Entry 2YJQ (X-ray diffraction, 2.25 A resolution); this record covers chain A.

Chain A:
Protein: CEL44C
Organism: Paenibacillus polymyxa
Notes: EC 3.2.1.4, 3.2.1.151
Reference sequence: Q1A2D0 (Q1A2D0_PAEPO); residues 1-524 here correspond to UniProt positions 36-559 (UniProt number = residue number + 35)
Amino-acid sequence (524 residues; row label = number of the first residue in the row):
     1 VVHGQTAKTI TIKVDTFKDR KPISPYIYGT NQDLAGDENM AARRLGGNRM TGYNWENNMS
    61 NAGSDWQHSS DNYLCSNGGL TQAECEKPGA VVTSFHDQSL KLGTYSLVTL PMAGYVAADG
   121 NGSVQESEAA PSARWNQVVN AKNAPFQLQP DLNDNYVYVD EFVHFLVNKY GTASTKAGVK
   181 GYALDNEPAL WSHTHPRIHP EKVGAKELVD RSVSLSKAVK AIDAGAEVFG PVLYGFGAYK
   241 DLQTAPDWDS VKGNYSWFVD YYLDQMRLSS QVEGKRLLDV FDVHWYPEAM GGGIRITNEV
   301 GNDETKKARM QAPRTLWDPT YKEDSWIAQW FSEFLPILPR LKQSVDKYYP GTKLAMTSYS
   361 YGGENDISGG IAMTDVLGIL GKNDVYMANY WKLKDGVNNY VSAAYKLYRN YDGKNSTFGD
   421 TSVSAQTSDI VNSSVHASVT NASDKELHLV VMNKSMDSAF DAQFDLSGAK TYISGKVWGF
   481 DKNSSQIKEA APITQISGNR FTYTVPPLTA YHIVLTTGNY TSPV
Unresolved in the structure: 1-6, 442, 518-524
Cystine bridges: Cys75-Cys85
Construct notes: conflict Phe17 (Ser52 in Q1A2D0), Asp19 (Glu54 in Q1A2D0), Ala144 (Thr179 in Q1A2D0), Val228 (Ile263 in Q1A2D0), Val272 (Ala307 in Q1A2D0), Ala403 (Pro438 in Q1A2D0), Ile473 (Ser508 in Q1A2D0); engineered mutation His68 (Gln103 in Q1A2D0), Val92 (Thr127 in Q1A2D0), Ala118 (Lys153 in Q1A2D0), Ala129 (Lys164 in Q1A2D0), Tyr156 (Arg191 in Q1A2D0), Pro200 (Gly235 in Q1A2D0), Phe331 (Asn366 in Q1A2D0), Ser358 (Glu393 in Q1A2D0)
Ion coordination: Ca2+: Glu56, Asp151, Asp154, Tyr156
Residues lining bound ligands: beta-D-glucopyranose / tetrahydrooxazine: Gly47, Asn48, Arg49, Ala62, Asp65, Trp66, Tyr73, Asn186, Glu187, His284, Tyr286, Ser358, Trp391, Leu393
What the authors report for this chain:
  - binding site for tetrahydrooxazine: Asn48, Tyr286
  - binding site for beta-D-glucopyranose: Arg49, Ala62, Asp65, Asn399
  - binding site for beta-D-glucopyranose: Trp66 (proposed by the authors, not directly observed)
  - specificity-determining residues: Trp66, Asp71 (proposed by the authors, not directly observed)

Overview:
Bound to chain A: beta-D-glucopyranose / tetrahydrooxazine. Glu56, Asp151, Asp154 and Tyr156 form the Ca2+
site. The paper reports a binding site for beta-D-glucopyranose at Arg49, Ala62 and Asp65 among others; a
binding site for tetrahydrooxazine at Asn48 and Tyr286.
Chain A is CEL44C (Paenibacillus polymyxa); the structure, Structure of a Paenibacillus Polymyxa Xyloglucanase
from Glycoside Hydrolase Family 44, was determined by X-ray diffraction (same publication as 2YKK, 3ZQ9 and
2YIH).
